PDB entry 3MJX | X-ray diffraction, 2.20 A resolution | chain A

== Chain A ==
Name: Myosin-2 heavy chain
Source organism: Dictyostelium discoideum
UniProt: P08799 (MYS2_DICDI); numbering as in UniProt (aligned over 2-761)
Chain sequence (788 residues; numbered -10 to 777; the number before each row is that of its first residue; numbers below 1 keep their minus sign (Met-10 is residue -10)):
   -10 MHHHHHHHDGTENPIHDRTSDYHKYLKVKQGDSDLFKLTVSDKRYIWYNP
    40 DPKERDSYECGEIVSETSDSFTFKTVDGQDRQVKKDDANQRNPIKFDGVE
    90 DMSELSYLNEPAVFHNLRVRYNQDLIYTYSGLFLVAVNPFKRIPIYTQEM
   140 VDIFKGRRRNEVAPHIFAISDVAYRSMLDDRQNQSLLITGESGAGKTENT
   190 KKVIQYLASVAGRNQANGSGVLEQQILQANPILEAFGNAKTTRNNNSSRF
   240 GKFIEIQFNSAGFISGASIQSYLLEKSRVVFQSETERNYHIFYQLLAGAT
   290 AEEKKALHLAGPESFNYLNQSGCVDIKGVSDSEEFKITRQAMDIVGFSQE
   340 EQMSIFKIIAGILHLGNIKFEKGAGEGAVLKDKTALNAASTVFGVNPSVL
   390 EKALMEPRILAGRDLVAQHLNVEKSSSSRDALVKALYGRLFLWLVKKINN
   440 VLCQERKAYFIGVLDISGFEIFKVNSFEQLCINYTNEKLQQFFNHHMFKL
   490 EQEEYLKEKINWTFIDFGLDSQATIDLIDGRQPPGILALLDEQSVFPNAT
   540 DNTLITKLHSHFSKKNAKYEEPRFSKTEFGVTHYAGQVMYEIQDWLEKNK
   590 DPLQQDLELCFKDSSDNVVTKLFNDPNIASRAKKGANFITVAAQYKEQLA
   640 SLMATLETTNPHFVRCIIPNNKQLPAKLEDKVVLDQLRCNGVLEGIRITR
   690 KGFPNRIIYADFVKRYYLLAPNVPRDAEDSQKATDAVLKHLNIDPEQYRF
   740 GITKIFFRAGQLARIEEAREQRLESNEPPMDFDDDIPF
Not modelled in the structure: -10 to 1, 202-208, 699-777
Sequence notes: expression tag (-10 to 1, 762-777)
Curated features (UniProtKB/Swiss-Prot):
  - region (Actin-binding): Leu638 to Asn660, Arg738 to Ala752
  - binding site (ATP): Gly179 to Thr186
  - modified residue: Lys130 (N6,N6-dimethyllysine)
Metal / ion sites: Mg2+: Thr186, Ser237 (together with ADP metavanadate)
Small-molecule neighbours:
  - ADP metavanadate (AD9): Ile115, Tyr116, Asn127, Pro128, Phe129, Lys130, Arg131, Tyr135, Glu180, Ser181, Gly182, Ala183, Gly184, Lys185, Thr186, Glu187, Asn233, Asn235, Ser236, Ser237, Asp454, Ile455, Ser456, Gly457
  - (S)-blebbistatin (BIT; (-)-1-phenyl-1,2,3,4-tetrahydro-4-hydroxypyrrolo[2,3-b]-7-methylquinolin-4-one): Arg238, Phe239, Gly240, Tyr261, Leu262, Leu263, Glu264, Ile455, Ser456, Phe466, Glu467, Cys470, Ile471, Thr474, Val630, Tyr634, Gln637, Leu638, Leu641

== Overview ==
Bound to chain A: ADP metavanadate and (S)-blebbistatin. Thr186 and Ser237 coordinate Mg2+. Curated annotation
(UniProt) lists 8 ATP-binding residues.
Chain A is Myosin-2 heavy chain (Dictyostelium discoideum); the structure, Crystal structure of myosin-2 motor
domain in complex with ADP-Metavanadate and blebbistatin, was determined by X-ray diffraction, deposited
together with 2JHR and 2JJ9.
